Entry 4LCU (X-ray diffraction, 2.75 A resolution); this record covers chains A and B of the 3 polymer chains in the assembly.

== Chain A ==
Protein: Fab light chain
Organism: Mus musculus
Notes: engineered mutation(s): E118A; antibody fragment or engineered binder
Sequence (219 residues; row label = number of the first residue in the row):
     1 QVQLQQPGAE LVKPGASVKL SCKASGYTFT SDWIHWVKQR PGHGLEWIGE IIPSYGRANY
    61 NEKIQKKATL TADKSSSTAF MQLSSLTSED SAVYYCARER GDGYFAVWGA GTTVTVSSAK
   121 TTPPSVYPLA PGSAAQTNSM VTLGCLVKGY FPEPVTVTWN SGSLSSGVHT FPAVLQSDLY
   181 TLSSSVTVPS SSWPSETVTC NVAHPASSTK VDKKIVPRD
Disulfides: Cys-22/Cys-96

== Chain B ==
Protein: Fab heavy chain
Organism: Mus musculus
Notes: antibody fragment or engineered binder
Sequence (212 residues; numbered 1 to 212; the number before each row is that of its first residue):
     1 DILLTQSPAI LSVSPGERVS FSCRASQSIG TDIHWYQQRT NGSPRLLIKY ASESISGIPS
    61 RFSGSGSGTD FTLSINSVES EDIANYYCQQ SNRWPFTFGS GTKLEIKRAD AAPTVSIFPP
   121 SSEQLTSGGA SVVCFLNNFY PKDINVKWKI DGSERQNGVL NSWTDQDSKD STYSMSSTLT
   181 LTKDEYERHN SYTCEATHKT STSPIVKSFN RN
Disulfides: Cys-23/Cys-88, Cys-134/Cys-194

== How chain A and chain B interact ==
Residue-residue contacts (76; chain A residue first):
  His-35(A) / Phe-96(B)
  Gln-39(A) / Gln-38(B)  hydrogen bond
  Gln-39(A) / Tyr-87(B)  hydrogen bond
  His-43(A) / Tyr-87(B)
  Gly-44(A) / Tyr-87(B)
  Leu-45(A) / Gln-38(B)
  Leu-45(A) / Pro-44(B)  hydrophobic
  Leu-45(A) / Tyr-87(B)  hydrophobic
  Leu-45(A) / Phe-98(B)
  Trp-47(A) / Trp-94(B)  hydrophobic
  Trp-47(A) / Pro-95(B)  hydrophobic
  Trp-47(A) / Phe-96(B)
  Glu-50(A) / Trp-94(B)  hydrogen bond
  Asn-59(A) / Trp-94(B)
  Tyr-60(A) / Trp-94(B)
  Lys-63(A) / Asp-1(B)  salt bridge
  Lys-63(A) / Pro-95(B)
  Lys-63(A) / Thr-97(B)
  Tyr-95(A) / Gln-38(B)  hydrogen bond
  Tyr-95(A) / Gly-42(B)  hydrogen bond (side chain-backbone)
  Tyr-95(A) / Ser-43(B)
  Glu-99(A) / Phe-96(B)
  Asp-102(A) / Tyr-50(B)  hydrogen bond (backbone-side chain)
  Gly-103(A) / His-34(B)
  Gly-103(A) / Gln-89(B)  hydrogen bond (backbone-side chain)
  Gly-103(A) / Ser-91(B)
  Gly-103(A) / Phe-96(B)
  Tyr-104(A) / His-34(B)
  Tyr-104(A) / Tyr-36(B)
  Tyr-104(A) / Leu-46(B)  hydrophobic
  Tyr-104(A) / Lys-49(B)  hydrogen bond
  Tyr-104(A) / Tyr-50(B)  hydrophobic
  Phe-105(A) / Tyr-36(B)  hydrogen bond (backbone-side chain)
  Phe-105(A) / Leu-46(B)
  Phe-105(A) / Gln-89(B)
  Phe-105(A) / Phe-98(B)  hydrophobic
  Trp-108(A) / Tyr-36(B)
  Trp-108(A) / Pro-44(B)
  Trp-108(A) / Phe-98(B)  hydrophobic
  Gly-109(A) / Ser-43(B)
  Tyr-127(A) / Ser-121(B)
  Tyr-127(A) / Glu-123(B)
  Tyr-127(A) / Gln-124(B)
  Tyr-127(A) / Ser-127(B)
  Pro-128(A) / Ser-121(B)  hydrogen bond (backbone-side chain)
  Pro-128(A) / Glu-123(B)
  Leu-129(A) / Phe-118(B)
  Leu-129(A) / Phe-135(B)  hydrophobic
  Ala-130(A) / Phe-118(B)
  Ala-130(A) / Pro-119(B)
  Thr-142(A) / Ser-116(B)
  Thr-142(A) / Phe-118(B)
  Leu-146(A) / Ser-131(B)
  Lys-148(A) / Gln-124(B)
  His-169(A) / Asn-137(B)
  His-169(A) / Asn-138(B)  hydrogen bond
  His-169(A) / Ser-174(B)  hydrogen bond
  Phe-171(A) / Phe-135(B)  hydrophobic
  Phe-171(A) / Asn-137(B)
  Phe-171(A) / Ser-162(B)
  Phe-171(A) / Thr-164(B)
  Phe-171(A) / Ser-174(B)
  Phe-171(A) / Met-175(B)
  Phe-171(A) / Ser-176(B)
  Pro-172(A) / Ser-162(B)  hydrogen bond (backbone-side chain)
  Pro-172(A) / Trp-163(B)
  Val-174(A) / Leu-160(B)  hydrophobic
  Val-174(A) / Asn-161(B)
  Gln-176(A) / Leu-160(B)
  Ser-183(A) / Val-133(B)
  Ser-183(A) / Phe-135(B)
  Ser-184(A) / Phe-135(B)
  Ser-185(A) / Phe-135(B)
  Ser-185(A) / Asn-137(B)  hydrogen bond
  Arg-218(A) / Pro-119(B)
  Arg-218(A) / Pro-120(B)
Also at the interface, not in a pair above, chain A (43 interface residues in all): Val-37, Glu-62, Ala-106, Pro-131, Gly-132, Leu-143, Gly-144, Thr-170, Lys-213
Also at the interface, not in a pair above, chain B (40 interface residues in all): Asp-167

== In short ==
43 residues of chain A and 40 residues of chain B are in contact; the contacts include 14 hydrogen bonds and 1
salt bridge. Polar contacts include Lys-63(A)/Asp-1(B), Gln-39(A)/Gln-38(B) and Gln-39(A)/Tyr-87(B).
Here chain A is Fab light chain and chain B is Fab heavy chain, both from Mus musculus. Entry 4LCU (Structure
of KcsA with E118A mutation) was determined by X-ray diffraction, deposited together with 4LBE.
